7UIV - chains D and S of the 14 polymer chains in the assembly; structure by electron microscopy, 3.38 A resolution.

# Chain D
Name: ATP-dependent Clp protease ATP-binding subunit ClpA
Organism: Escherichia coli
Reference sequence: A0A836NDF2 (A0A836NDF2_ECOLX); residues 1-758 here = UniProt positions 1-758
Chain sequence (758 residues; numbered 1 to 758; the number before each row is that of its first residue):
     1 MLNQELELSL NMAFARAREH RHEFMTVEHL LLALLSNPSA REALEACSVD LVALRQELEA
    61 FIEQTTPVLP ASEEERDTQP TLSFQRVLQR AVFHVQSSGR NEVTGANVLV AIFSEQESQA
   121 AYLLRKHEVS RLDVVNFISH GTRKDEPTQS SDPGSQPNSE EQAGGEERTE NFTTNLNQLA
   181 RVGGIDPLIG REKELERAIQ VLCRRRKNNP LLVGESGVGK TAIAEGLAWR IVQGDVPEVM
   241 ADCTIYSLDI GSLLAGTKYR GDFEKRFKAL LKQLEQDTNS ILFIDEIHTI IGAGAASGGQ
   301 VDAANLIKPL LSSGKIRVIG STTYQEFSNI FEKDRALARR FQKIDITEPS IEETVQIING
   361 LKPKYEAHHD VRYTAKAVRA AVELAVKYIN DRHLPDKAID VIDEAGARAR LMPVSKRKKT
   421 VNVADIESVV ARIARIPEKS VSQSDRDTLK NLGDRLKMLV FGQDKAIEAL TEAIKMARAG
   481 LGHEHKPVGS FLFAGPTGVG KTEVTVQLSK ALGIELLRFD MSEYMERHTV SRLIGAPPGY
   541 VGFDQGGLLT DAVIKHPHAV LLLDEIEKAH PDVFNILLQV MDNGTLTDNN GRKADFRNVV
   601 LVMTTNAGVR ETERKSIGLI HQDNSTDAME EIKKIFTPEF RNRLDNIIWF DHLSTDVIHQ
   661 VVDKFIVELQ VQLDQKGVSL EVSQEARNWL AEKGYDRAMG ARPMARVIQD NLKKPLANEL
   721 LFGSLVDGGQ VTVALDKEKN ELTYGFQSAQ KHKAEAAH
Disordered / not traced: 1-168, 749-758
Differences from the reference sequence: conflict Thr169 (Met in A0A836NDF2)
Ion coordination: Mg2+: Thr502 (together with ADP)
Residues lining bound ligands:
  - ADP (adenosine-5'-diphosphate): Leu459, Val460, Phe461, Gln463, Pro496, Thr497, Gly498, Val499, Gly500, Lys501, Thr502, Glu503, Leu653, Val661, Lys664, Phe665, Ala701, Arg702
  - ATP-gamma-S (AGS; phosphothiophosphoric acid-adenylate ester), molecule 1: Asp186, Pro187, Leu188, Ile189, Arg191, Glu215, Ser216, Gly217, Val218, Gly219, Lys220, Thr221, Ala222, Glu286, Thr323, Ile357, Leu361, Tyr365, Pro395
  - ATP-gamma-S (AGS), molecule 2: Ser312, Ala336, Arg339, Arg340

# Chain S
Name: ATP-dependent Clp protease adapter protein ClpS
Organism: Escherichia coli
Reference sequence: A0A1X3JJM5 (A0A1X3JJM5_ECOLX); residue numbers follow UniProt; this construct covers 1-106
Chain sequence (106 residues; row label = number of the first residue in the row):
     1 MGKTNDWLDF DQLAEEKVRD ALKPPSMYKV ILVNDDYTPM EFVIDVLQKF FSYDVERATQ
    61 LMLAVHYQGK AICGVFTAEV AETKVAMVNK YARENEHPLL CTLEKA
Disordered / not traced: 1-2, 10-15, 27-106

# Interface between chain D and chain S
Pairs across the interface (17):
  Lys258(D) with Arg19(S); Asp20(S), hydrogen bond (backbone-backbone)
  Tyr259(D) with Asp20(S); Leu22(S)
  Arg260(D) with Arg19(S); Asp20(S), hydrogen bond (backbone-backbone)
  Glu264(D) with Arg19(S), salt bridge
  Ser297(D) with Lys17(S)
  Val301(D) with Arg19(S)
  Gly539(D) with Asp6(S); Trp7(S)
  Tyr540(D) with Thr4(S); Asn5(S); Trp7(S)
  Val541(D) with Asn5(S), hydrogen bond (backbone-backbone); Trp7(S), hydrophobic
  Gly542(D) with Trp7(S)
Also at the interface, not in a pair above, chain D (15 interface residues in all): Gly261, Ala295, Ala296, Phe543, Asp544
Also at the interface, not in a pair above, chain S (11 interface residues in all): Glu16, Val18, Ala21

# Overview
The interface between chain D and chain S involves 15 residues on one side and 11 on the other; the contacts
include 3 hydrogen bonds and 1 salt bridge. Among the polar pairs are Glu264(D)-Arg19(S), Lys258(D)-Asp20(S)
and Arg260(D)-Asp20(S). Chain D binds ATP-gamma-S and ADP.
Here chain D is ATP-dependent Clp protease ATP-binding subunit ClpA and chain S is ATP-dependent Clp protease
adapter protein ClpS, both from Escherichia coli. Entry 7UIV (ClpAP complex bound to ClpS N-terminal
extension, class IIa) was determined by electron microscopy (same publication as 7UIW, 7UIX, 7UIZ, 7UJ0 and
7UIY).
